Entry 1BCC (X-ray diffraction, 3.16 A resolution); this record covers chains C and F of the 10 polymer chains in the assembly.

[Chain C]
Name: Ubiquinol cytochrome C oxidoreductase
Source organism: Gallus gallus
Notes: EC 1.10.2.2
UniProtKB: P18946 (CYB_CHICK); numbering as in UniProt (aligned over 1-380)
Chain sequence (380 residues; each row starts with the number of its first residue):
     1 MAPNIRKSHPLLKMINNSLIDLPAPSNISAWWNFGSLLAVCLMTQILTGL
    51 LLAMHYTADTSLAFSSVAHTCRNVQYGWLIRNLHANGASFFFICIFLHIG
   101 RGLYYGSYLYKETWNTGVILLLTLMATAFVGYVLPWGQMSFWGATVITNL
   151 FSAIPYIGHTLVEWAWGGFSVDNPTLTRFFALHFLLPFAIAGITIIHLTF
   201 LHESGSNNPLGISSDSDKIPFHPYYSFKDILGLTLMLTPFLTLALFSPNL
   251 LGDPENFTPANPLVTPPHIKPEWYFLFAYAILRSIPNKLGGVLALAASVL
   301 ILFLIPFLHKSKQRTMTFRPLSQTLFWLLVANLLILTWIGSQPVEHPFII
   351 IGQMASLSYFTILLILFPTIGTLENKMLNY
Disordered / not traced: 1
Ion coordination: heme Fe site 1: His84, His183; heme Fe site 2: His98, His197
Ligand contacts:
  - heme (HEM), molecule 1: Trp32, Gly35, Ser36, Leu38, Ala39, Phe91, Ile95, His98, Ile99, Arg101, Ser107, Tyr108, Tyr110, Thr113, Trp114, Gly117, Val118, Leu120, Leu121, Ile190, Thr194, His197, Leu198, Leu201, Ser206, Asn207
  - heme (HEM), molecule 2: Leu42, Gln45, Ile46, Gly49, Leu50, Leu52, Ala53, Tyr56, Val67, Arg81, His84, Ala85, Ala88, Leu124, Thr127, Ala128, Gly131, Tyr132, Leu134, Pro135, Phe180, His183, Phe184, Pro187, Ile190, Tyr274
  - ubiquinone-10 (U10): Ile15, Ser18, Leu19, Leu22, Ile28, Ser36, Ala39, Leu198, Leu201, His202, Ser206, Phe221, Tyr225, Asp229
UniProt features mapped onto this chain:
  - binding site (heme b): His84, His98, His183, His197
  - binding site (a ubiquinone): His202
From the paper describing this entry:
  - binding site for heme: Arg101

[Chain F]
Name: Ubiquinol cytochrome C oxidoreductase
Source organism: Gallus gallus
Notes: EC 1.10.2.2
UniProtKB: P00129 (UCR6_BOVIN); numbering as in UniProt (aligned over 1-109)
Chain sequence (109 residues; row label = number of the first residue in the row):
     1 AGRPAVSASSRWLEGIRKWYYNAAGFNKYGLMRDDTIYENDDVKEAIRRL
    51 PENLYDDRMFRIKRALDLNMRQQILPKEQWTKYEEDVPYLEPYLKEVIRE
   101 RKEREEWDK
Disordered / not traced: 1-9
Construct notes: conflict Tyr29 (Leu in P00129), Tyr38 (His in P00129), Met59 (Val in P00129), Asn69 (Ser in P00129), Val87 (Lys in P00129), Pro88 (Ser in P00129), Asp108 (Ala in P00129)

[Interface between chain C and chain F]
Contacting residue pairs (46):
  Ser26(C) - Met70(F)
  Asn27(C) - Leu66(F)
  Asn27(C) - Asn69(F)  hydrogen bond (backbone-side chain)
  Asn27(C) - Met70(F)
  Leu109(C) - Tyr38(F)  hydrophobic
  Pro209(C) - Asn69(F)
  Leu210(C) - Ala65(F)
  Leu210(C) - Asn69(F)
  Ile212(C) - Leu31(F)  hydrophobic
  Ile212(C) - Asp35(F)
  Ile212(C) - Ile62(F)  hydrophobic
  Ile212(C) - Leu66(F)  hydrophobic
  Ser213(C) - Glu39(F)
  Ser213(C) - Ile62(F)
  Ser213(C) - Leu66(F)
  Ser216(C) - Met59(F)
  Ser216(C) - Ile62(F)
  Ser216(C) - Lys63(F)
  Asp217(C) - Lys63(F)
  Asp217(C) - Leu66(F)
  Lys312(C) - Ile37(F)
  Lys312(C) - Tyr38(F)  hydrogen bond (backbone-backbone)
  Gln313(C) - Thr36(F)  hydrogen bond
  Arg314(C) - Tyr38(F)
  Phe318(C) - Tyr20(F)  hydrogen bond (backbone-side chain)
  Phe318(C) - Ala24(F)
  Phe318(C) - Gly25(F)
  Phe318(C) - Phe26(F)  hydrophobic
  Phe318(C) - Tyr29(F)  hydrophobic
  Arg319(C) - Tyr20(F)
  Pro320(C) - Tyr20(F)  hydrophobic
  Pro320(C) - Ala23(F)  hydrophobic
  Pro320(C) - Ala24(F)
  Glu374(C) - Tyr20(F)  hydrogen bond
  Lys376(C) - Arg17(F)  hydrogen bond (backbone-side chain)
  Met377(C) - Arg17(F)
  Met377(C) - Tyr20(F)  hydrophobic
  Leu378(C) - Tyr20(F)  hydrophobic
  Leu378(C) - Phe26(F)  hydrophobic
  Leu378(C) - Arg33(F)  hydrogen bond (backbone-side chain)
  Asn379(C) - Arg17(F)
  Asn379(C) - Arg33(F)  hydrogen bond (backbone-side chain)
  Asn379(C) - Glu91(F)
  Tyr380(C) - Arg33(F)  hydrogen bond
  Tyr380(C) - Asp34(F)  hydrogen bond
  Tyr380(C) - Ile37(F)
Also at the interface, not in a pair above, chain C (24 interface residues in all): Asn208, Ser214, Thr317
Also at the interface, not in a pair above, chain F (24 interface residues in all): Ile16

[Summary]
Chain C and chain F each contribute 24 residues to their interface, with 10 hydrogen bonds. Polar contacts
include Asn27(C)-Asn69(F), Gln313(C)-Thr36(F) and Phe318(C)-Tyr20(F). Chain C binds heme and ubiquinone-10.
From UniProt: 4 heme b-binding residues and ubiquinone-binding residue His202(C) on chain C. From the paper: a
binding site for heme at Arg101(C).
Chain C is Ubiquinol cytochrome C oxidoreductase and chain F is Ubiquinol cytochrome C oxidoreductase, both
from Gallus gallus; the structure, Cytochrome BC1 complex from chicken, was determined by X-ray diffraction,
deposited together with 2BCC and 3BCC.
